PDB entry 3UNI | X-ray diffraction, 2.20 A resolution | chains A and B

# Chain A (and B)
Molecule: Xanthine dehydrogenase/oxidase
Organism: Bos taurus
Notes: EC 1.17.1.4, 1.17.3.2; fragment: Xanthine Dehydrogenase; chain B of this document is another copy of the same molecule, construct and numbering; everything in this record applies to it too
Reference sequence: P80457 (XDH_BOVIN); residues 1-1332 here = UniProt positions 1-1332
Sequence (1332 residues; row label = number of the first residue in the row):
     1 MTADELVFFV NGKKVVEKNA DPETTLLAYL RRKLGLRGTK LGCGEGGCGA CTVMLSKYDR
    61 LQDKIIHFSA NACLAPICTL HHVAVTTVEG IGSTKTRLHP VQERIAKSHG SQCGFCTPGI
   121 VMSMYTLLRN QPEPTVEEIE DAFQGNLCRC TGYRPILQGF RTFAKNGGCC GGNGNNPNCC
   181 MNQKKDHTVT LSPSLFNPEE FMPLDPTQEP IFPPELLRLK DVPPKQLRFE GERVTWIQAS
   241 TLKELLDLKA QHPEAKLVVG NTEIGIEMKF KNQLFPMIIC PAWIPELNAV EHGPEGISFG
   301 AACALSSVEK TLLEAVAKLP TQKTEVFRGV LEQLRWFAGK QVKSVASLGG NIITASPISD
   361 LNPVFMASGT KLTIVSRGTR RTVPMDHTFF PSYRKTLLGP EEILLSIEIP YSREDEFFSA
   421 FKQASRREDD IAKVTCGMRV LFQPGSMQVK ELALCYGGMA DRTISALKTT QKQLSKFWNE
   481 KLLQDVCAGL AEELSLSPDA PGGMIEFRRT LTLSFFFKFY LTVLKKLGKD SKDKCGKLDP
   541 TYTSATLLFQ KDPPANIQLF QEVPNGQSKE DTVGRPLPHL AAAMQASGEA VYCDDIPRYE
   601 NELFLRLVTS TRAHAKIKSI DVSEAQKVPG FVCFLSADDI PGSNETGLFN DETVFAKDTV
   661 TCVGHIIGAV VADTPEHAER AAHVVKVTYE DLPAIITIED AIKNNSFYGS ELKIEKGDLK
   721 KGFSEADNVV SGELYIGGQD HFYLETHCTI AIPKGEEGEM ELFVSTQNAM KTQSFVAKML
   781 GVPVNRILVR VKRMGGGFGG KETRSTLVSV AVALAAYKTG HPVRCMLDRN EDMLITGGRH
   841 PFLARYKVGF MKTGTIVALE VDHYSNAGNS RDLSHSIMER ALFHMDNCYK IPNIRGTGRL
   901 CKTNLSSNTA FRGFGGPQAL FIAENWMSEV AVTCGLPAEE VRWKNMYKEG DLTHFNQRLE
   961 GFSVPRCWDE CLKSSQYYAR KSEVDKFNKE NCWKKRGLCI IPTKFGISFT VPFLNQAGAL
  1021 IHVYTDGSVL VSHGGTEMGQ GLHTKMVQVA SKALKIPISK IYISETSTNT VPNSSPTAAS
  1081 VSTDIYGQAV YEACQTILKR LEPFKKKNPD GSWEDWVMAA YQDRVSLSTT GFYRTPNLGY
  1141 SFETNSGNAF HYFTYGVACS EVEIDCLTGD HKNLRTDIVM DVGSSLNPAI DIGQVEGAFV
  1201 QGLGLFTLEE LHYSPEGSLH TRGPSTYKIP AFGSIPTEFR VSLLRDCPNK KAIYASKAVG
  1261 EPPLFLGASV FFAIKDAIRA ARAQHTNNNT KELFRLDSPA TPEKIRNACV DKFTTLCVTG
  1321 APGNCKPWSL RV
Not modelled in the structure: 1-2, 165-192, 529-537, 1322-1325 (chain B: 1-2, 165-192, 529-537, 1321-1325)
Bound ions: 2Fe-2S cluster Fe site 1: Cys43, Cys48, Cys51, Cys73; 2Fe-2S cluster Fe site 2: Cys113, Cys116, Cys148, Cys150; Ca2+: Ala867, Ser870, Arg871, Ser874, Ser907, Asn908
Ligand contacts:
  - carbonate ion (CO3): Gly838, Arg839, His840, Ile877, Thr909, Ala910, Phe911, Phe914, Gly915, Gln918
  - FAD (flavin-adenine dinucleotide): Glu45, Gly46, Gly47, Leu74, Lys256, Leu257, Val258, Val259, Gly260, Asn261, Thr262, Glu263, Ile264, Leu287, Ala301, Leu305, Trp336, Phe337, Ala338, Val342, Val345, Ala346, Ser347, Gly349, Gly350, Asn351, Ile353, Thr354, Ile358, Ser359, Asp360, Leu361, Leu398, Ile403, Leu404, Lys422, Asp429, Asp430
  - 2Fe-2S cluster (FES), molecule 1: Lys40, Leu41, Gly42, Cys43, Gly44, Gly46, Gly47, Cys48, Gly49, Ala50, Cys51, Asn71, Cys73
  - 2Fe-2S cluster (FES), molecule 2: Ser111, Gln112, Cys113, Gly114, Phe115, Cys116, Cys148, Arg149, Cys150, Thr151, Leu744
  - MTE (phosphonic acidmono-(2-amino-5,6-dimercapto-4-oxo-3,7,8a,9,10,10a-hexahydro-4H-8-oxa-1,3,9,10-tetraaza-anthracen-7-ylmethyl)ester): Gln112, Cys113, Cys150, Gly796, Gly797, Phe798, Gly799, Arg912, Met1038, Gly1039, Gln1040, Leu1042, Thr1077, Ala1078, Ala1079, Ser1080, Val1081, Ser1082, Thr1083, Gln1194, Gly1260, Glu1261
  - NADH (NAI; 1,4-dihydronicotinamide adenine dinucleotide): Glu45, Glu263, Lys271, Ser356, Pro357, Ile358, Tyr393, Arg394, Asp429, Asp430, Ile431, Lys433, Gly458, Met459, Ala460, Asp461, Leu496, Ala500, Pro501, Gly502, Arg508, Ser1225
  - 2-hydroxybenzoic acid (SAL): Glu802, Leu873, Ser876, Arg880, Phe914, Ser1008, Phe1009, Thr1010, Val1011, Leu1014, Ala1078, Ala1079
UniProt features mapped onto this chain:
  - active site: Glu1261 (Proton acceptor)
  - binding site ([2Fe-2S] cluster): Cys43, Cys48, Cys51, Cys73, Cys113, Cys116, Cys148, Cys150
  - binding site (FAD): Leu257 to Ile264, Phe337, Ser347 to Asn351, Asp360, Leu404, Lys422
  - binding site (Mo-molybdopterin): Gln767, Phe798, Arg912, Ala1079
  - binding site (substrate): Glu802, Arg880, Phe914, Thr1010
  - mutagenesis: Arg335 (R335A: Promotes conversion to the oxidase form that utilizes molecular oxygen as electron acceptor. Interferes with normal conversion to the dehydrogenase form by reducing agents), Trp336 (W336A: Promotes conversion to the oxidase form that utilizes molecular oxygen as electron acceptor. Interferes with normal conversion to the dehydrogenase form by reducing agents), Arg427 (R427Q: Promotes conversion to the oxidase form that utilizes molecular oxygen as electron acceptor. Interferes with normal conversion to the dehydrogenase form by reducing agents)
From the paper describing this entry:
  - binding site for flavin-adenine dinucleotide: Asp429
  - binding site for NADH: Glu263, Ser356, Tyr393, Arg394, Asp429, Pro501

# Chain A / chain B interface
Contacting residue pairs (128; chain A residue first):
  Lys95(A) with Gly755(B), hydrogen bond (side chain-backbone)
  Met584(A) with Glu756(B); Glu757(B)
  Glu589(A) with Gly755(B); Glu756(B)
  Ala590(A) with Glu756(B)
  Val591(A) with Lys754(B); Glu756(B), hydrogen bond (backbone-side chain)
  Pro597(A) with Tyr599(B); Asn601(B)
  Arg598(A) with Tyr599(B); Glu600(B), salt bridge
  Tyr599(A) with Pro597(B); Arg598(B); Tyr599(B), hydrogen bond; Glu600(B)
  Glu600(A) with Arg32(B); Arg598(B), salt bridge; Tyr599(B); Glu600(B)
  Asn601(A) with Pro597(B)
  Lys754(A) with Val591(B)
  Gly755(A) with Lys95(B), hydrogen bond (backbone-side chain); Glu589(B)
  Glu756(A) with Met584(B); Glu589(B); Ala590(B); Val591(B), hydrogen bond (side chain-backbone); Lys792(B), salt bridge; Arg793(B), salt bridge
  Glu757(A) with Met584(B); Tyr1062(B)
  Glu759(A) with Lys792(B), salt bridge; Tyr1062(B), hydrogen bond; Ser1064(B), hydrogen bond
  Glu761(A) with Arg790(B), salt bridge
  Met770(A) with Thr1025(B)
  Gln773(A) with Tyr1024(B)
  Pro783(A) with Asp1026(B); Ser1028(B)
  Val784(A) with Tyr1024(B), hydrophobic; Asp1026(B), hydrogen bond (backbone-side chain); Ser1028(B), hydrogen bond (backbone-side chain)
  Asn785(A) with Tyr1024(B); Ser1028(B), hydrogen bond (backbone-side chain); Val1029(B), hydrogen bond (side chain-backbone); Leu1030(B); Lys1060(B); Tyr1062(B)
  Arg786(A) with Tyr1062(B)
  Arg790(A) with Glu761(B), salt bridge; Arg790(B)
  Lys792(A) with Glu756(B), salt bridge; Glu759(B), salt bridge
  Arg793(A) with Glu756(B), salt bridge
  Pro1012(A) with Arg1124(B)
  Phe1013(A) with Tyr1121(B); Gln1122(B); Arg1124(B)
  Asn1015(A) with Arg1124(B), hydrogen bond (backbone-side chain)
  Gln1016(A) with Tyr1121(B), hydrogen bond (side chain-backbone); Arg1124(B)
  Leu1020(A) with Leu1020(B), hydrophobic
  His1022(A) with Asn1069(B), hydrogen bond (side chain-backbone); Thr1070(B); Pro1072(B)
  Val1023(A) with Asn1073(B), hydrogen bond (backbone-side chain)
  Tyr1024(A) with Gln773(B); Val784(B), hydrophobic; Asn785(B); Thr1068(B), hydrogen bond (side chain-backbone); Asn1069(B); Pro1072(B), hydrophobic; Asn1073(B)
  Thr1025(A) with Met770(B); Asn1073(B), hydrogen bond (backbone-side chain)
  Asp1026(A) with Pro783(B); Val784(B), hydrogen bond (side chain-backbone)
  Ser1028(A) with Pro783(B); Val784(B); Asn785(B), hydrogen bond (side chain-backbone)
  Val1029(A) with Asn785(B), hydrogen bond (backbone-side chain)
  Leu1030(A) with Asn785(B); Asn1069(B)
  Lys1060(A) with Asn785(B)
  Tyr1062(A) with Glu756(B); Glu757(B); Glu759(B), hydrogen bond; Asn785(B); Arg786(B)
  Ser1064(A) with Glu759(B), hydrogen bond
  Thr1068(A) with Tyr1024(B), hydrogen bond (backbone-side chain)
  Asn1069(A) with Leu1020(B); His1022(B), hydrogen bond (backbone-side chain); Tyr1024(B); Leu1030(B); Thr1070(B)
  Thr1070(A) with His1022(B); Asn1069(B)
  Pro1072(A) with His1022(B); Tyr1024(B), hydrophobic; Ser1128(B)
  Asn1073(A) with Val1023(B), hydrogen bond (side chain-backbone); Tyr1024(B); Thr1025(B), hydrogen bond (side chain-backbone); Tyr1121(B); Leu1127(B)
  Tyr1121(A) with Phe1013(B), hydrophobic; Leu1014(B); Gln1016(B), hydrogen bond (backbone-side chain); Asn1073(B)
  Gln1122(A) with Phe1013(B)
  Asp1123(A) with Arg1134(B), salt bridge
  Arg1124(A) with Pro1012(B), hydrogen bond (side chain-backbone); Phe1013(B); Asn1015(B), hydrogen bond (side chain-backbone); Gln1016(B); Phe1132(B); Arg1134(B); Thr1135(B), hydrogen bond (side chain-backbone)
  Ser1126(A) with Phe1132(B)
  Leu1127(A) with Asn1073(B)
  Ser1128(A) with Pro1072(B)
  Phe1132(A) with Arg1124(B); Ser1126(B)
  Arg1134(A) with Asp1123(B), hydrogen bond (side chain-backbone); Arg1124(B)
  Thr1135(A) with Arg1124(B), hydrogen bond (backbone-side chain)
Interface residues without a listed pair, chain A (64 interface residues in all): Arg32, Arg37, Leu788, Leu1014, Ile1061, Val1125, Thr1129, Thr1130
Interface residues without a listed pair, chain B (65 interface residues in all): Arg37, Leu788, Ile1061, Val1071, Val1125, Thr1129, Thr1130

# In short
64 residues of chain A and 65 residues of chain B are in contact; the contacts include 32 hydrogen bonds and
11 salt bridges. Polar pairs include Arg598(A)-Glu600(B), Glu756(A)-Lys792(B) and Glu756(A)-Arg793(B). From
the paper: a binding site for NADH at Glu263(A), Ser356(A) and Tyr393(A) among others; a binding site for
flavin-adenine dinucleotide at Asp429(A).
Chain A and chain B are both Xanthine dehydrogenase/oxidase (Bos taurus); the structure, Crystal Structure of
Bovine Milk Xanthine Dehydrogenase with NADH Bound, was determined by X-ray diffraction together with 3UNA,
3UNC, 3AX7 and 3AX9 from the same study.
